Entry 3OR6 (X-ray diffraction, 2.70 A resolution); this record covers chains B and C of the 3 polymer chains in the assembly.

[Chain B]
Protein: antibody fab fragment light chain
Source organism: Mus musculus
Notes: antibody fragment or engineered binder
Sequence (212 residues; numbered 1 to 212; the number before each row is that of its first residue):
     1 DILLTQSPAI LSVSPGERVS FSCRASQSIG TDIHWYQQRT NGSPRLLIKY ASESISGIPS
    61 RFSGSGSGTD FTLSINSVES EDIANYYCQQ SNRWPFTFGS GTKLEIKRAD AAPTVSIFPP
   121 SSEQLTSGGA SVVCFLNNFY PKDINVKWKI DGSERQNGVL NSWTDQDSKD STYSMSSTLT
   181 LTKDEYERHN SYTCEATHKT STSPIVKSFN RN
Disulfides: C23-C88, C134-C194

[Chain C]
Protein: Voltage-gated potassium channel
Source organism: Streptomyces lividans
Reference sequence: P0A334 (KCSA_STRLI); residue numbers follow UniProt; this construct covers 22-124
Sequence (103 residues; each row starts with the number of its first residue):
    22 SALHWRAAGA ATVLLVIVLL AGSYLAVLAE RGAPGAQLIT YPRALWWSVQ TATTVGYGDL
    82 YPVTLWGRCV AVVVMVAGIT SFGLVTAALA TWFVGREQER RGH
Sequence notes: engineered mutation Q71 (Glu in P0A334); conflict C90 (Leu in P0A334)
Bound ions: K+ site 1: T75, V76; K+ site 2 near T75 (its only coordinating residue here); K+ site 3: V76, G77; K+ site 4 near Y78 (its only coordinating residue here)
Swiss-Prot annotation at these positions:
  - motif: T75 to D80 (Selectivity filter)

[Chain B / chain C interface]
Contacting residue pairs - 17 pairs, chain B then chain C:
  D32(B) with R64(C), salt bridge
  S91(B) with I60(C); R64(C)
  N92(B) with Q58(C)
  R93(B) with G56(C), hydrogen bond (side chain-backbone); A57(C); Q58(C), hydrogen bond; I60(C)
  W94(B) with R52(C); G53(C); A54(C); P55(C); G56(C), hydrogen bond (backbone-backbone); A57(C), hydrogen bond (backbone-backbone); I60(C)
  F96(B) with R52(C); I60(C), hydrophobic
Also at the interface, not in a pair above, chain B (8 interface residues in all): D1, Y50

[Summary]
8 residues of chain B face 9 of chain C across their interface; the contacts include 4 hydrogen bonds and 1
salt bridge. Polar pairs include D32(B)-R64(C), R93(B)-G56(C) and R93(B)-Q58(C). The K+ site 3 is built by
V76(C) and G77(C).
Chain B is antibody fab fragment light chain (Mus musculus) and chain C is Voltage-gated potassium channel
(Streptomyces lividans); the structure, On the structural basis of modal gating behavior in K+channels - E71Q,
was determined by X-ray diffraction (same publication as 3OR7).
